Entry 7O1K (X-ray diffraction, 2.86 A resolution); this record covers chains C and D of the 4 polymer chains in the assembly.

== Chain C (and D) ==
Molecule: Putative acyltransferase Rv0859
Organism: Mycobacterium tuberculosis H37Rv
Notes: EC 2.3.1.-; chain D of this document is another copy of the same molecule, construct and numbering; everything in this record applies to it too
UniProt: O53871 (Y0859_MYCTU); residues 1-403 here = UniProt positions 1-403
Amino-acid sequence (403 residues; row label = number of the first residue in the row):
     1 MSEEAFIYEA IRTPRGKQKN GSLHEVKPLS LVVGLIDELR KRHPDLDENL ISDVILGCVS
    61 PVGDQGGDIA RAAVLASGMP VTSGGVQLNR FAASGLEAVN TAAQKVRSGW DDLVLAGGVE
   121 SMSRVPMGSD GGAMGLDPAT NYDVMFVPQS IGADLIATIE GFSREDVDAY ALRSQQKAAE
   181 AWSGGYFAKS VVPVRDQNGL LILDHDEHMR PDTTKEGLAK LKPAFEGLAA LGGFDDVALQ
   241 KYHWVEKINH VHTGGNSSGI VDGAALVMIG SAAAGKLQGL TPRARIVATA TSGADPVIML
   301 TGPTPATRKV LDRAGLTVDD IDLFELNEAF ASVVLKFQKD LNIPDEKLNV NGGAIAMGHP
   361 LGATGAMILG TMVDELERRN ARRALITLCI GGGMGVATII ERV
Unresolved in the structure: 1
Construct notes: engineered mutation Ala-92 (Cys in O53871)
What the authors report for this chain:
  - catalytic residues: His-359 (citing earlier work)

== Interface between chain C and chain D ==
Residue-residue contacts (116; chain C residue first):
  Ser-2(C) / Ser-2(D)  hydrogen bond (backbone-side chain)
  Lys-27(C) / Asp-137(D)  salt bridge
  Leu-29(C) / Ala-133(D)  hydrophobic
  Leu-29(C) / Thr-140(D)
  Ser-52(C) / Thr-291(D)
  Ser-52(C) / Lys-309(D)
  Asp-53(C) / Arg-90(D)  salt bridge
  Pro-61(C) / Pro-61(D)  hydrophobic
  Pro-61(C) / Asp-130(D)
  Val-62(C) / Val-62(D)  hydrophobic
  Val-62(C) / Asp-130(D)
  Gly-63(C) / Asp-130(D)  hydrogen bond (backbone-backbone)
  Gly-63(C) / Gly-132(D)  hydrogen bond (backbone-backbone)
  Asp-64(C) / Ala-133(D)
  Gly-66(C) / Asp-130(D)
  Gly-66(C) / Gly-132(D)
  Gly-66(C) / Ala-133(D)
  Gly-67(C) / Phe-91(D)
  Gly-67(C) / Asp-130(D)  hydrogen bond (backbone-side chain)
  Gly-67(C) / Gly-132(D)
  Asp-68(C) / Asn-89(D)
  Asp-68(C) / Arg-90(D)
  Asp-68(C) / Phe-91(D)
  Arg-71(C) / Gly-392(D)  hydrogen bond (side chain-backbone)
  Arg-71(C) / Gly-393(D)
  Arg-71(C) / Met-394(D)
  Ala-72(C) / Met-134(D)  hydrophobic
  Leu-75(C) / Gly-392(D)
  Val-81(C) / Gly-293(D)
  Val-81(C) / Ala-294(D)
  Val-81(C) / Pro-296(D)
  Thr-82(C) / Ser-292(D)
  Thr-82(C) / Gly-293(D)
  Gly-84(C) / Arg-90(D)
  Gly-84(C) / Met-394(D)
  Gly-85(C) / Arg-90(D)
  Gly-85(C) / Met-394(D)
  Val-86(C) / Asn-89(D)
  Val-86(C) / Arg-90(D)
  Gln-87(C) / Gln-87(D)  hydrogen bond
  Gln-87(C) / Leu-88(D)
  Gln-87(C) / Asn-89(D)  hydrogen bond (backbone-backbone)
  Leu-88(C) / Gln-87(D)
  Asn-89(C) / Asp-68(D)
  Asn-89(C) / Val-86(D)
  Asn-89(C) / Gln-87(D)  hydrogen bond (backbone-backbone)
  Arg-90(C) / Asp-53(D)  salt bridge
  Arg-90(C) / Asp-68(D)
  Arg-90(C) / Gly-84(D)
  Arg-90(C) / Gly-85(D)
  Arg-90(C) / Val-86(D)
  Phe-91(C) / Gly-67(D)
  Phe-91(C) / Asp-68(D)
  Glu-97(C) / Lys-105(D)  salt bridge
  Thr-101(C) / Thr-101(D)
  Thr-101(C) / Lys-105(D)  hydrogen bond
  Gln-104(C) / Gln-104(D)
  Gln-104(C) / Lys-105(D)  hydrogen bond
  Gln-104(C) / Ser-108(D)
  Gln-104(C) / Trp-110(D)
  Gln-104(C) / Asp-111(D)  hydrogen bond
  Lys-105(C) / Glu-97(D)  salt bridge
  Lys-105(C) / Thr-101(D)
  Lys-105(C) / Gln-104(D)  hydrogen bond
  Arg-107(C) / Ser-108(D)  hydrogen bond (side chain-backbone)
  Arg-107(C) / Trp-110(D)
  Ser-108(C) / Gln-104(D)  hydrogen bond
  Ser-108(C) / Arg-107(D)  hydrogen bond (backbone-side chain)
  Gly-109(C) / Arg-313(D)
  Trp-110(C) / Gln-104(D)
  Trp-110(C) / Arg-107(D)
  Trp-110(C) / Ile-286(D)  hydrophobic
  Trp-110(C) / Val-287(D)
  Trp-110(C) / Ala-288(D)  hydrophobic
  Trp-110(C) / Thr-289(D)
  Trp-110(C) / Arg-313(D)  hydrogen bond (backbone-side chain)
  Asp-111(C) / Gln-104(D)  hydrogen bond
  Asp-112(C) / Arg-313(D)  salt bridge
  Asp-130(C) / Pro-61(D)
  Asp-130(C) / Val-62(D)
  Asp-130(C) / Gly-63(D)  hydrogen bond (backbone-backbone)
  Asp-130(C) / Gly-66(D)
  Asp-130(C) / Gly-67(D)  hydrogen bond (side chain-backbone)
  Gly-131(C) / Gly-67(D)
  Gly-132(C) / Gly-63(D)  hydrogen bond (backbone-backbone)
  Gly-132(C) / Gly-66(D)
  Gly-132(C) / Gly-67(D)
  Ala-133(C) / Leu-29(D)  hydrophobic
  Ala-133(C) / Gly-66(D)
  Met-134(C) / Gly-67(D)
  Met-134(C) / Ala-72(D)  hydrophobic
  Met-134(C) / Leu-75(D)  hydrophobic
  Asp-137(C) / Lys-27(D)  salt bridge
  Ala-139(C) / Lys-27(D)
  Thr-140(C) / Leu-29(D)
  Val-144(C) / Leu-75(D)  hydrophobic
  Val-287(C) / Trp-110(D)
  Ala-288(C) / Trp-110(D)
  Thr-289(C) / Trp-110(D)
  Thr-291(C) / Ser-52(D)  hydrogen bond (side chain-backbone)
  Ser-292(C) / Thr-82(D)
  Gly-293(C) / Val-81(D)
  Gly-293(C) / Thr-82(D)
  Ala-294(C) / Val-81(D)
  Pro-296(C) / Leu-75(D)  hydrophobic
  Pro-296(C) / Val-81(D)
  Lys-309(C) / Ser-52(D)
  Lys-309(C) / Asp-112(D)  salt bridge
  Arg-313(C) / Gly-109(D)  hydrogen bond (side chain-backbone)
  Arg-313(C) / Trp-110(D)  hydrogen bond (side chain-backbone)
  Gly-392(C) / Arg-71(D)  hydrogen bond (backbone-side chain)
  Gly-393(C) / Arg-71(D)
  Met-394(C) / Asp-68(D)
  Met-394(C) / Arg-71(D)
  Met-394(C) / Gly-84(D)
  Met-394(C) / Gly-85(D)
Interface residues without a listed pair, chain C (62 interface residues in all): Ala-76, Ala-103, Ser-129, Ile-286, Asp-295
Interface residues without a listed pair, chain D (60 interface residues in all): Asp-64, Ala-76, Gly-131, Leu-136, Val-144, Asp-295

== Overview ==
62 residues of chain C face 60 of chain D across their interface, with 24 hydrogen bonds and 8 salt bridges.
Polar pairs include Lys-27(C)/Asp-137(D), Asp-53(C)/Arg-90(D) and Glu-97(C)/Lys-105(D). The paper reports the
catalytic residue His-359(C).
Both chains are Putative acyltransferase Rv0859 (Mycobacterium tuberculosis H37Rv). Entry 7O1K (Structure of
Mycobacterium tuberculosis beta-oxidation trifunctional enzyme alpha-E141A, beta-C92A mutant) was determined
by X-ray diffraction, deposited together with 7O1G, 7O1I, 7O1J, 7O1L, 7O1M, 7O4Q and 4 further entries.
